PDB entry 3KPQ | X-ray diffraction, 1.84 A resolution | chains A and B of the 3 polymer chains in the assembly

Chain A:
Molecule: HLA class I histocompatibility antigen, B-44 alpha chain
Source organism: Homo sapiens
UniProtKB: P30481 (1B44_HUMAN); residues 1-276 here correspond to UniProt positions 25-300 (UniProt number = residue number + 24)
Amino-acid sequence (276 residues; row label = number of the first residue in the row):
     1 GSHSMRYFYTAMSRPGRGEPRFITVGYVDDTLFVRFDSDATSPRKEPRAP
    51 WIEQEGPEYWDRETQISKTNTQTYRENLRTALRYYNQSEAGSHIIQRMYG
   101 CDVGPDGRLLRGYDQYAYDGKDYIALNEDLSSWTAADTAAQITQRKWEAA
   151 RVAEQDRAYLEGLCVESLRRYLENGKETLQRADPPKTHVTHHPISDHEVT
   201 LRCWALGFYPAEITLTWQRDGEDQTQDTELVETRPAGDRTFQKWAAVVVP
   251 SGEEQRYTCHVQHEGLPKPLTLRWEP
Sequence notes: variant Tyr-116 (Asp140 in P30481)
Disulfide bonds: Cys-101/Cys-164, Cys-203/Cys-259

Chain B:
Molecule: Beta-2-microglobulin
Source organism: Homo sapiens
UniProtKB: P61769 (B2MG_HUMAN); residues 1-99 here correspond to UniProt positions 21-119 (UniProt number = residue number + 20)
Amino-acid sequence (99 residues; numbered 1 to 99; the number before each row is that of its first residue):
     1 IQRTPKIQVYSRHPAENGKSNFLNCYVSGFHPSDIEVDLLKNGERIEKVE
    51 HSDLSFSKDWSFYLLYYTEFTPTEKDEYACRVNHVTLSQPKIVKWDRDM
UniProt features mapped onto this chain:
  - modified residue: Gln-2 (Pyrrolidone carboxylic acid)
  - glycosylation: Ile-1 (N-linked (Glc) (glycation) isoleucine), Lys-19 (N-linked (Glc) (glycation) lysine), Lys-41 (N-linked (Glc) (glycation) lysine), Lys-48 (N-linked (Glc) (glycation) lysine), Lys-58 (N-linked (Glc) (glycation) lysine), Lys-91 (N-linked (Glc) (glycation) lysine), Lys-94 (N-linked (Glc) (glycation) lysine)
Disulfide bonds: Cys-25/Cys-80

Chain A / chain B interface:
Contacting residue pairs - 61 pairs, chain A then chain B:
  Phe-8(A) with Phe-56(B), hydrophobic
  Tyr-9(A) with Phe-56(B)
  Thr-10(A) with Phe-56(B); Phe-62(B)
  Met-12(A) with Ser-33(B), hydrogen bond; Leu-54(B), hydrophobic
  Ile-23(A) with Leu-54(B), hydrophobic
  Val-25(A) with Asp-53(B); Leu-54(B); Ser-55(B)
  Tyr-27(A) with Ser-55(B), hydrogen bond; Tyr-63(B), hydrogen bond
  Leu-32(A) with Asp-53(B)
  Arg-35(A) with Asp-53(B), salt bridge
  Ile-94(A) with His-31(B); Pro-32(B), hydrophobic; Ser-33(B)
  Gln-96(A) with His-31(B), hydrogen bond; Phe-56(B); Trp-60(B), hydrogen bond (side chain-backbone); Phe-62(B)
  Arg-97(A) with Phe-56(B)
  Met-98(A) with Phe-56(B), hydrophobic; Ser-57(B); Lys-58(B); Trp-60(B), hydrophobic
  Gln-115(A) with Trp-60(B)
  Tyr-116(A) with Trp-60(B)
  Ala-117(A) with Trp-60(B), hydrophobic
  Asp-119(A) with His-31(B)
  Gly-120(A) with Arg-3(B), hydrogen bond (backbone-side chain); His-31(B), hydrogen bond (backbone-side chain); Trp-60(B)
  Asp-122(A) with Trp-60(B), hydrogen bond
  His-192(A) with Asp-98(B), salt bridge
  Arg-202(A) with Asp-98(B), hydrogen bond (side chain-backbone); Met-99(B), hydrogen bond
  Trp-204(A) with Asp-98(B); Met-99(B)
  Val-231(A) with Gln-8(B)
  Glu-232(A) with Lys-6(B), salt bridge; Gln-8(B), hydrogen bond (backbone-side chain); Tyr-26(B); Ser-28(B), hydrogen bond
  Thr-233(A) with Tyr-26(B)
  Arg-234(A) with Gln-8(B), hydrogen bond; Tyr-10(B); Tyr-26(B); Met-99(B), hydrogen bond (side chain-backbone)
  Pro-235(A) with Tyr-10(B), hydrogen bond (backbone-side chain); Asn-24(B); Tyr-26(B); Leu-65(B), hydrophobic
  Ala-236(A) with Arg-12(B), hydrogen bond (backbone-side chain); Asn-24(B), hydrogen bond (backbone-side chain)
  Gly-237(A) with Arg-12(B)
  Asp-238(A) with Arg-12(B)
  Gln-242(A) with Tyr-10(B); Ser-11(B), hydrogen bond (side chain-backbone); Arg-12(B), hydrogen bond (side chain-backbone)
  Trp-244(A) with Met-99(B), hydrogen bond (side chain-backbone)
Other interface residues (no listed pair), chain A (36 interface residues in all): Arg-17, Arg-48, Lys-121, Leu-206
Other interface residues (no listed pair), chain B (30 interface residues in all): Ile-1, His-13, Pro-14, Asp-34, Asp-59, Arg-97

In short:
Chain A and chain B form an interface of 36 and 30 residues respectively, with 20 hydrogen bonds and 3 salt
bridges. Among the polar pairs are Arg-35(A)/Asp-53(B), His-192(A)/Asp-98(B) and Glu-232(A)/Lys-6(B).
Here chain A is HLA class I histocompatibility antigen, B-44 alpha chain and chain B is Beta-2-microglobulin,
both from Homo sapiens. Entry 3KPQ (Crystal Structure of HLA B*4405 in complex with EEYLKAWTF, a mimotope) was
determined by X-ray diffraction together with 3KPL, 3KPM, 3KPN, 3KPO and 3KPP from the same study.
